3VUV - chain A; structure by X-ray diffraction, 2.11 A resolution.

# Chain A
Protein: Erythrocyte membrane protein, putative
Source organism: Plasmodium falciparum
Notes: fragment: DBL domain
UniProtKB: Q8IJ45 (Q8IJ45_PLAF7); residues 127-460 here correspond to UniProt positions 161-494 (UniProt number = residue number + 34)
Chain sequence (339 residues; numbered 122 to 460; the number before each row is that of its first residue):
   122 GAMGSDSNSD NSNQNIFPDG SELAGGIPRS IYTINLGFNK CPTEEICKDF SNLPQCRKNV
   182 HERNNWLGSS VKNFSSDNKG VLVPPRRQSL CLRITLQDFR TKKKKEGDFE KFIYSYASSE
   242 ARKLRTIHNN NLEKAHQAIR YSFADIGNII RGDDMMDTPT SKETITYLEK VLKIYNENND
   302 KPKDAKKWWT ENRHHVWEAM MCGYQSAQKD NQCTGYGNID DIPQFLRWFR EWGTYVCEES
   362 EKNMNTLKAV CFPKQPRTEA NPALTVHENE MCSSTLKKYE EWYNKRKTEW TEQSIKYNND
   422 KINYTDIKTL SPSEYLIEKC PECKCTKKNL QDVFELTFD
Not modelled in the structure: 122-160, 180-185, 375-389, 458-460
Disulfide bonds: C162-C334, C168-C323, C177-C212, C358-C446, C372-C393, C441-C444
Bound ions: Zn2+ site 1: H249, Y356; Zn2+ site 2: E254, H257; Zn2+ site 3 near D278 (its only coordinating residue here); Zn2+ site 4: H316, E319
From the paper describing this entry:
  - Zn2+ coordination: H249, E254, H257, D278, H316, E319, Y356
  - conformationally variable residues (order/disorder transition): S172 to K179

# Summary
H249 and Y356 form the Zn2+ site 1. E254 and H257 form the Zn2+ site 2. The paper reports Zn2+ coordination by
H249, E254 and H257 among others; conformational variability at S172.
Chain A is Erythrocyte membrane protein, putative (Plasmodium falciparum); the structure, Crystal structure of
the merozoite surface protein MSPDBL2 from P. falciparum bound to zinc, was determined by X-ray diffraction
(same publication as 3VUU).
